2JQ9 - chains A and B; structure by solution NMR.

# Chain A
Protein: Vacuolar protein sorting-associating protein 4A
From: Homo sapiens
Notes: fragment: MIT domain, residues 1-84
UniProt: Q9UN37 (VPS4A_HUMAN); residue numbers follow UniProt; this construct covers 1-84
Chain sequence (84 residues; each row starts with the number of its first residue):
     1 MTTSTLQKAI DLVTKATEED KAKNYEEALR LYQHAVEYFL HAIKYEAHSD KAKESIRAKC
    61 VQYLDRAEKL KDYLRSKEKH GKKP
Disordered / not traced: 1-4, 76-84
Swiss-Prot annotation at these positions:
  - modified residue: Lys8 (N6-acetyllysine)
  - natural variant: Ala28 (A28V: In CIMDAG; uncertain significance)
  - mutagenesis: Val13 (V13A/D: Diminishes interaction with IST1; V13D: Abolishes interaction with CHMP6, no effect on interaction with CHMP1A; V13D: Greatly diminishes localization to punctate class E compartments ...), Leu64 (L64A/D: Abolishes interaction with CHMP1B; diminishes interaction with IST1; L64D: Greatly diminishes localization to punctate class E compartments and partially restores HIV-1 release ...), Glu68 (E68D: Diminishes interaction with CHMP1B)

# Chain B
Protein: Chromatin-modifying protein 1a
From: Homo sapiens
Notes: fragment: sequence database residues 180-196
UniProt: Q9HD42 (CHM1A_HUMAN); residues 111-127 here correspond to UniProt positions 180-196 (UniProt number = residue number + 69)
Chain sequence (17 residues; row label = number of the first residue in the row):
   111 VRSQEDQLSR RLAALRN
Disordered / not traced: 111-114
Swiss-Prot annotation at these positions:
  - motif: Asp116 to Arg126 (MIT-interacting motif)

# Interface between chain A and chain B
Residue-residue contacts (17; chain A residue first):
  Leu29(A) with Leu125(B)
  Gln33(A) with Leu125(B); Arg126(B)
  Val36(A) with Leu122(B)
  Glu37(A) with Leu122(B); Arg126(B)
  Leu40(A) with Leu118(B); Ser119(B)
  Arg57(A) with Glu115(B)
  Cys60(A) with Leu118(B)
  Val61(A) with Leu118(B)
  Leu64(A) with Leu118(B); Arg121(B); Leu122(B)
  Ala67(A) with Leu125(B)
  Glu68(A) with Arg121(B)
  Lys71(A) with Leu125(B)
Other interface residues (no listed pair), chain A (14 interface residues in all): Ile43, Asp65

# In short
14 residues of chain A face 7 of chain B across their interface. From UniProt: 3 mutagenesis sites on chain A.
Chain A is Vacuolar protein sorting-associating protein 4A and chain B is Chromatin-modifying protein 1a, both
from Homo sapiens; the structure, VPS4A MIT-CHMP1A complex, was determined by solution NMR (same publication
as 2JQK).
